Entry 6JBC (X-ray diffraction, 2.70 A resolution); this record covers chain A.

Chain A:
Molecule: Pantoate kinase
From: Thermococcus kodakarensis (strain ATCC BAA-918 / JCM 12380 / KOD1)
Notes: EC 2.7.1.169
Reference sequence: Q5JHF1 (POK_THEKO); numbering as in UniProt (aligned over 1-300)
Chain sequence (300 residues; numbered 1 to 300; the number before each row is that of its first residue):
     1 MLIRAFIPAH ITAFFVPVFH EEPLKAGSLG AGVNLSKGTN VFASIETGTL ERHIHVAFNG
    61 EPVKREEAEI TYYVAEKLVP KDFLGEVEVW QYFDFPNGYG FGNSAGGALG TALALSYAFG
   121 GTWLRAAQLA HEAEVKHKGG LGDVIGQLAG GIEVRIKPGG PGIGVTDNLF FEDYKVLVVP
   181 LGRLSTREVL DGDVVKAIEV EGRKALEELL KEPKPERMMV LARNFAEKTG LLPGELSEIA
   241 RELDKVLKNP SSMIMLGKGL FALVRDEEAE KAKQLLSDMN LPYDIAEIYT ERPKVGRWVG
Not modelled in the structure: 186-190
Ion coordination: Ca2+ site 1 near E21 (its only coordinating residue here); Ca2+ site 2: E61, D94; Na+ site 1: F101, N103; Na+ site 2: L169 (together with tetraethylene glycol); Ca2+ site 3 near D266 (its only coordinating residue here)
Small-molecule neighbours: pyrophosphate (PPV): N97, G98, Y99, G100, F101, G102, N103, S104, A105, E134, G139, G140, D143
UniProt features mapped onto this chain:
  - mutagenesis: S28 (S28A: Does not affect kinetics toward ATP but decreases affinity for pantoate), S104 (S104A: Loss of activity), H131 (H131A: Does not affect kinetics toward ATP but significantly decreases affinity for pantoate), E134 (E134A: Loss of activity), D143 (D143A: Loss of activity), R155 (R155A: Decreases affinities for both ATP and pantoate), T186 (T186A: Displays a defect in dimer assembly. Does not affect Km for ATP but the affinity for pantoate decreases dramatically)

Overview:
Bound to chain A: pyrophosphate. E61 and D94 form the Ca2+ site 2. F101 and N103 form the Na+ site 1. From
UniProt: 7 mutagenesis sites.
Chain A is Pantoate kinase (Thermococcus kodakarensis (strain ATCC BAA-918 / JCM 12380 / KOD1)); the
structure, Phosphotransferase related to CoA biosynthesis pathway, was determined by X-ray diffraction
together with 6JBD from the same study.
